Entry 5J2F (X-ray diffraction, 2.10 A resolution); this record covers chains A and T of the 4 polymer chains in the assembly.

[Chain A]
Name: DNA polymerase beta
Organism: Homo sapiens
Notes: EC 2.7.7.7, 4.2.99.-
Reference sequence: P06746 (DPOLB_HUMAN); residue numbers follow UniProt; this construct covers 1-335
Chain sequence (335 residues; numbered 1 to 335; the number before each row is that of its first residue):
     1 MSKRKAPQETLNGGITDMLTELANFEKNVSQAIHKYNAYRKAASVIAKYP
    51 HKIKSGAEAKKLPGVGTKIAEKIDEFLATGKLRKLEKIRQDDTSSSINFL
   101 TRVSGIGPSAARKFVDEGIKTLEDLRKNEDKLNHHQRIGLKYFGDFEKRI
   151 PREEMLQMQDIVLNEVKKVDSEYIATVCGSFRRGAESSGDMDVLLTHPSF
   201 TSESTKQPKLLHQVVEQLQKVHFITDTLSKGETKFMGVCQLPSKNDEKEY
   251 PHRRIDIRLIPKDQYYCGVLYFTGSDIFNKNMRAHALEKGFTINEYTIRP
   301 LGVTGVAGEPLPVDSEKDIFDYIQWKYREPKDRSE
Not modelled in the structure: 1-9
Ion coordination: Na+ site 1: Lys60, Leu62, Val65 (shared with 1 residue of chain D); Na+ site 2: Thr101, Val103, Ile106 (shared with 1 residue of chain P); Mg2+ site 1: Asp190, Asp192 (together with DUP); Mg2+ site 2: Asp190, Asp192, Asp256 (together with DUP) (shared with 1 residue of chain P)
Small-molecule neighbours: DUP (2'-deoxyuridine 5'-alpha,beta-imido-triphosphate): Gly179, Ser180, Arg183, Ser188, Gly189, Asp190, Asp192, Asp256, Tyr271, Phe272, Thr273, Gly274, Ser275, Asp276, Asn279
Curated features (UniProtKB/Swiss-Prot):
  - region: Arg183 to Asp192 (DNA-binding)
  - active site: Lys72 (Nucleophile)
  - binding site (K(+)): Lys60, Leu62, Val65, Thr101, Val103, Ile106
  - binding site (Na(+)): Lys60, Leu62, Val65, Thr101, Val103, Ile106
  - binding site (dATP): Arg149, Ser180, Arg183, Gly189, Asp190
  - binding site (dCTP): Arg149, Ser180, Arg183, Gly189, Asp190
  - binding site (dGTP): Arg149, Ser180, Arg183, Gly189, Asp190, Asp192
  - binding site (dTTP): Arg149, Ser180, Arg183, Gly189, Asp190
  - binding site (Mg(2+)): Asp190, Asp192, Asp256
  - modified residue: Lys72 (N6-acetyllysine), Arg83 (Omega-N-methylarginine), Arg152 (Omega-N-methylarginine)
  - cross-link (Glycyl lysine isopeptide (Lys-Gly)): Lys41 (interchain with G-Cter in ubiquitin), Lys61 (interchain with G-Cter in ubiquitin), Lys81 (interchain with G-Cter in ubiquitin)
  - natural variant: Leu22 (L22P: Found in a gastric cancer sample; uncertain significance), Tyr39 (Y39C: Found in a gastric cancer sample; uncertain significance), Gly118 (G118V: Decreased DNA-directed DNA polymerase activity), Arg137 (R137Q: Decreased function in base-excision repair), Arg149 (R149I: Decreased DNA-directed DNA polymerase activity), Asp160 (D160N: Found in a gastric cancer sample; uncertain significance), Cys239 (C239R: Found in a gastric cancer sample; uncertain significance), Lys289 (K289M: Found in a colon cancer sample; uncertain significance), Asn294 (N294D: Found in a gastric cancer sample; uncertain significance), Glu295 (E295K: Found in a gastric cancer sample; uncertain significance)
  - mutagenesis: Phe25 (F25W: No effect on 5'-dRP lyase activity. Decreased ssDNA binding), His34 (H34G: Decreased 5'-dRP lyase activity. Decreased ssDNA binding), Lys35 (K35A: Decreased 5'-dRP lyase activity. Decreased ssDNA binding. Loss of 5'-dRP lyase activity; when associated with A-68 and A-72. Decreased ssDNA binding; when associated with A-68 and A-72 ...), Tyr39 (Y39F: No effect on 5'-dRP lyase activity; Y39Q: Abolishes DNA polymerase and 5'-dRP lyase activity), Lys41 (K41R: Abolishes ubiquitination; when associated with R-61 and R-81), Lys60 (K60A: Decreased 5'-dRP lyase activity. Decreased ssDNA binding), Lys61 (K61R: Abolishes ubiquitination; when associated with R-41 and R-81), Lys68 (K68A: No effect on 5'-dRP lyase activity. Decreased ssDNA binding. Loss of 5'-dRP lyase activity; when associated with A-35 and A-72. Decreased ssDNA binding; when associated with A-35 and A-72 ...), Glu71 (E71Q: No effect on 5'-dRP lyase activity. No effect on structure shown by circular dichroism. No effect on ssDNA binding), Lys72 (K72A: Severely reduced 5'-dRP lyase activity. Does not affect ssDNA binding. Loss of 5'-dRP lyase activity; when associated with A-35 and A-68. Decreased ssDNA binding ...), Glu75 (E75A: Slightly decreased 5'-dRP lyase activity. Decreased ssDNA binding. No effect on structure shown by circular dichroism), Lys81 (K81R: Abolishes ubiquitination; when associated with R-41 and R-61), 5 further mutagenesis entries in UniProt
What the authors report for this chain:
  - binding site for chloride ion: Arg258, Tyr271

[Chain T]
Molecule: Template Strand
Sequence (16 nucleotides; row label = number of the first residue in the row):
     1 CCGACAGCGCATCAGC

[Chain A / chain T interface]
Residue-residue contacts - 27 pairs, chain A then chain T:
  His34(A) - DC5(T)  stacking on the base
  Asn133(A) - DT12(T)  phosphate contact
  Ser229(A) - DC10(T)  phosphate contact
  Ser229(A) - DA11(T)  sugar contact
  Lys230(A) - DC10(T)  hydrogen bond to the phosphate
  Lys230(A) - DA11(T)  hydrogen bond to the phosphate
  Gly231(A) - DC10(T)  phosphate contact
  Glu232(A) - DC10(T)  hydrogen bond to the phosphate
  Thr233(A) - DG9(T)  hydrogen bond to the phosphate
  Thr233(A) - DC10(T)  hydrogen bond to the phosphate
  Lys234(A) - DG9(T)  hydrogen bond to the base
  Lys234(A) - DC10(T)  hydrogen bond to the phosphate
  Arg258(A) - DG9(T)  sugar contact
  Tyr271(A) - DG7(T)  hydrogen bond to the base
  Lys280(A) - DA6(T)  salt bridge to the phosphate
  Arg283(A) - DA6(T)  hydrogen bond to the base
  Arg283(A) - DG7(T)  hydrogen bond to the sugar
  Ala284(A) - DA6(T)  sugar contact
  Leu287(A) - DA6(T)  phosphate contact
  Leu287(A) - DG7(T)  phosphate contact
  Thr292(A) - DG7(T)  hydrogen bond to the phosphate
  Ile293(A) - DG7(T)  sugar contact
  Asn294(A) - DG7(T)  phosphate contact
  Asn294(A) - DC8(T)  hydrogen bond to the phosphate
  Glu295(A) - DC8(T)  sugar contact
  Tyr296(A) - DC8(T)  phosphate contact
  Tyr296(A) - DG9(T)  hydrogen bond to the phosphate
Also at the interface, not in a pair above, chain A (20 interface residues in all): His134

[Overview]
20 residues of chain A face 8 of chain T across their interface; the contacts include 13 hydrogen bonds, 1
salt bridge and 1 aromatic stacking contact. Among the polar pairs are Lys234(A)-DG9(T), Tyr271(A)-DG7(T) and
Arg283(A)-DA6(T). Bound to chain A: compound DUP. The paper reports a binding site for chloride ion at
Arg258(A) and Tyr271(A).
Here chain A is DNA polymerase beta (Homo sapiens) and chain T is Template Strand. Entry 5J2F (Ternary complex
crystal structure of DNA polymerase Beta with G:A mismatch at the primer terminus) was determined by X-ray
diffraction, deposited together with 5J0O, 5J0P, 5J0Q, 5J0R, 5J0S, 5J0T and 16 further entries.
